Entry 1MQN (X-ray diffraction, 3.20 A resolution); this record covers chains A and H of the 6 polymer chains in the assembly.

[Chain A]
Molecule: Hemagglutinin HA1 chain
Organism: Influenza A virus
UniProtKB: P03442 (HEMA_IADU3); residues 1-329 here correspond to UniProt positions 17-345 (UniProt number = residue number + 16)
Amino-acid sequence (329 residues; each row starts with the number of its first residue):
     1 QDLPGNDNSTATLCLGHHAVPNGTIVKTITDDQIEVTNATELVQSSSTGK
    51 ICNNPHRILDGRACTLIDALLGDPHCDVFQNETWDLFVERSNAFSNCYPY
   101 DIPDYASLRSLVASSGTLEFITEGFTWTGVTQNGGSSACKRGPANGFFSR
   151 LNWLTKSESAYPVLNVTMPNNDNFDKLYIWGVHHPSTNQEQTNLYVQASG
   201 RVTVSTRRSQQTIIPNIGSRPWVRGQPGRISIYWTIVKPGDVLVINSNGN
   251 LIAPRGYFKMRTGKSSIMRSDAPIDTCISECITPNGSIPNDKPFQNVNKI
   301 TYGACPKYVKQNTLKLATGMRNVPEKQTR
Unresolved in the structure: 1-8, 327-329
Disulfide bonds: C52-C277, C64-C76, C97-C139, C281-C305
Glycans and other covalent adducts: N-acetylglucosamine (NAG) linked to N38, N81, N285; glycan linked to N165
Curated features (UniProtKB/Swiss-Prot):
  - site: R329 (Cleavage)
  - glycosylation (N-linked (GlcNAc...) asparagine): N8, N22, N38, N81, N165, N285

[Chain H]
Molecule: Hemagglutinin HA2 chain
Organism: Influenza A virus
UniProtKB: P03442 (HEMA_IADU3); residues 1-221 here correspond to UniProt positions 346-566 (UniProt number = residue number + 345)
Amino-acid sequence (221 residues; numbered 1 to 221; the number before each row is that of its first residue):
     1 GLFGAIAGFIENGWEGMIDGWYGFRHQNSEGTGQAADLKSTQAAIDQINR
    51 KLNRVIEKTNEKFHQIEKEFSEVEGRIQDLEKYVEDTKIDLWSYNAELLV
   101 ALENQHTIDLADSEMNKLFEKTRRQLRENAEDMGNGCFKIYHKCDNACIE
   151 SIRNGTYDHDIYRDEALNNRFQIKGVELKSGYKDWILWISFAISCLLLCV
   201 VLLGFIMWACQRGNIRCNICI
Unresolved in the structure: 173-221
Disulfide bonds: C144-C148
Glycans and other covalent adducts: N-acetylglucosamine (NAG) linked to N154
Curated features (UniProtKB/Swiss-Prot):
  - lipidation (S-palmitoyl cysteine): C210, C217, C220
  - glycosylation: N154 (N-linked (GlcNAc...) asparagine)

[Interface between chain A and chain H]
Pairs across the interface (8):
  A106(A) with R76(H)
  S107(A) with E74(H); G75(H); R76(H), hydrogen bond (side chain-backbone)
  S110(A) with D79(H), hydrogen bond
  L111(A) with V73(H), hydrophobic
  K238(A) with S71(H); E72(H)
Interface residues without a listed pair, chain A (6 interface residues in all): K307
Interface residues without a listed pair, chain H (8 interface residues in all): D90

[Summary]
6 residues of chain A face 8 of chain H across their interface; the contacts include 2 hydrogen bonds. Polar
contacts include S107(A)-R76(H) and S110(A)-D79(H). N-acetylglucosamine is covalently linked to N38(A), N81(A)
and N285(A). N-acetylglucosamine is covalently linked to N154(H).
Here chain A is Hemagglutinin HA1 chain and chain H is Hemagglutinin HA2 chain, both from Influenza A virus.
Entry 1MQN (BHA/LSTc) was determined by X-ray diffraction together with 1MQL and 1MQM from the same study.
